PDB entry 6M91 | X-ray diffraction, 2.40 A resolution | chains A and B of the 3 polymer chains in the assembly

# Chain A
Name: F-box/WD repeat-containing protein 1A
Organism: Homo sapiens
UniProt: Q9Y297 (FBW1A_HUMAN); residues 139-569 here correspond to UniProt positions 175-605 (UniProt number = residue number + 36)
Sequence (432 residues; numbered 138 to 569; the number before each row is that of its first residue):
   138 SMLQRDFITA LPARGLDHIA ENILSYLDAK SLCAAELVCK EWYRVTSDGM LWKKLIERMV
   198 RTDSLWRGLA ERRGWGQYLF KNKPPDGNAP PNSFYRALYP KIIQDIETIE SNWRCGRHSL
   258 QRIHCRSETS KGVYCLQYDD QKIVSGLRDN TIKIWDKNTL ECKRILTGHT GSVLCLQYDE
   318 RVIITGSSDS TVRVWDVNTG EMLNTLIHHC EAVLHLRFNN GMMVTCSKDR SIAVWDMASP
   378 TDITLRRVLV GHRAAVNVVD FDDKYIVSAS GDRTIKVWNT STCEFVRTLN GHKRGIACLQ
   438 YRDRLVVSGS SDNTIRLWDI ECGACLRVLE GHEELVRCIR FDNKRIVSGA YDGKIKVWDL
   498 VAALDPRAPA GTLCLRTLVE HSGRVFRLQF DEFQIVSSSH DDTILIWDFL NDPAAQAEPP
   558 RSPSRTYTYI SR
Disordered / not traced: 218-226, 549-569
Construct notes: expression tag (138)
Residues lining bound ligands: J97 (3-({4-[(2,6-dichlorophenyl)sulfanyl]-2-oxo-6-(trifluoromethyl)-1,2-dihydropyridine-3-carbonyl}amino)benzoic acid): Asn-394, Ser-407, Gly-408, Arg-410, Arg-431, Gly-432, Ile-433, Ala-434, Ser-448, Leu-472, Tyr-488
UniProt features mapped onto this chain:
  - region: Asp-154 to Leu-192 (Required for down-regulation of SNAI1)

# Chain B
Name: S-phase kinase-associated protein 1
Organism: Homo sapiens
UniProt: P63208 (SKP1_HUMAN); aligned to UniProt positions 2-145 over residues 2-145 (the alignment contains insertions or deletions, so no single offset holds)
Sequence (144 residues; row label = number of the first residue in the row):
     2 PSIKLQSSDG EIFEVDVEIA KQSVTIKTML EDLGMDPVPL PNVNAAILKK VIQWCTHHKD
    62 DPPDDIPVWD QEFLKVDQGT LFELILAANY LDIKGLLDVT CKTVANMIKG KTPEEIRKTF
   122 NIKNDFTEEE EAQVRKENQW CEEK
Disordered / not traced: 61-66, 140-145

# Interface between chain A and chain B
Contacting residue pairs (65; chain A residue first):
  Ser-138(A) with Asp-78(B); Thr-81(B)
  Met-139(A) with Asp-78(B); Gly-80(B), hydrogen bond (backbone-backbone)
  Leu-140(A) with Asp-78(B); Gln-79(B), hydrogen bond (backbone-backbone)
  Gln-141(A) with Gln-79(B); Lys-119(B), hydrogen bond (side chain-backbone); Thr-120(B), hydrogen bond (side chain-backbone); Phe-121(B); Asn-122(B)
  Arg-142(A) with Gln-79(B), hydrogen bond (backbone-side chain); Phe-83(B); Phe-121(B)
  Asp-143(A) with Ile-123(B)
  Phe-144(A) with Gln-79(B); Leu-82(B), hydrophobic; Phe-83(B), hydrophobic; Ile-86(B), hydrophobic; Val-105(B), hydrophobic; Phe-121(B), hydrophobic
  Ala-147(A) with Phe-83(B), hydrophobic
  Leu-148(A) with Phe-83(B), hydrophobic
  Arg-151(A) with Leu-87(B)
  Leu-153(A) with Leu-87(B), hydrophobic; Asn-90(B)
  His-155(A) with Asn-90(B)
  Ile-156(A) with Ile-86(B), hydrophobic; Asn-90(B); Cys-102(B), hydrophobic
  Ile-160(A) with Cys-102(B), hydrophobic; Val-105(B), hydrophobic; Ala-106(B)
  Tyr-163(A) with Asp-99(B); Ala-106(B), hydrophobic
  Leu-164(A) with Ala-106(B); Ile-109(B), hydrophobic
  Ser-168(A) with Lys-110(B); Gly-111(B), hydrogen bond (side chain-backbone)
  Ala-171(A) with Lys-112(B); Pro-114(B); Ile-117(B), hydrophobic
  Glu-173(A) with Phe-127(B); Asn-139(B)
  Leu-174(A) with Pro-114(B); Arg-118(B), hydrogen bond (backbone-side chain); Phe-127(B); Val-135(B), hydrophobic; Asn-139(B)
  Val-175(A) with Ile-117(B), hydrophobic; Arg-118(B), hydrogen bond (backbone-side chain); Ile-123(B), hydrophobic
  Cys-176(A) with Ile-123(B), hydrophobic; Lys-124(B); Asp-126(B); Phe-127(B)
  Lys-177(A) with Asp-126(B), hydrogen bond (backbone-side chain); Phe-127(B); Glu-131(B)
  Trp-179(A) with Ile-109(B), hydrophobic; Ile-117(B), hydrophobic; Ile-123(B)
  Tyr-180(A) with Glu-138(B)
  Arg-233(A) with Glu-138(B), salt bridge; Asn-139(B)
Other interface residues (no listed pair), chain A (31 interface residues in all): Ile-145, Leu-161, Asp-165, Cys-170, Ala-172
Other interface residues (no listed pair), chain B (37 interface residues in all): Leu-98, Lys-103, Asn-125, Glu-132, Arg-136

# Overview
31 residues of chain A and 37 residues of chain B are in contact, with 9 hydrogen bonds and 1 salt bridge.
Polar contacts include Arg-233(A)/Glu-138(B), Gln-141(A)/Lys-119(B) and Gln-141(A)/Thr-120(B). Ligands of
chain A: compound J97.
Here chain A is F-box/WD repeat-containing protein 1A and chain B is S-phase kinase-associated protein 1, both
from Homo sapiens. Entry 6M91 (Monophosphorylated pSer33 b-Catenin peptide, b-TrCP/Skp1, NRX-103094 ternary
complex) was determined by X-ray diffraction (same publication as 6M90, 6M92, 6M93 and 6M94).
